5F1B - chains A and C of the 3 polymer chains in the assembly; structure by X-ray diffraction, 2.30 A resolution.

== Chain A ==
Protein: GP1
Source organism: Zaire ebolavirus
Reference sequence: P87666 (VGP_EBOZ5); residues 32-188 here = UniProt positions 32-188
Chain sequence (158 residues; numbered 31 to 188; the number before each row is that of its first residue):
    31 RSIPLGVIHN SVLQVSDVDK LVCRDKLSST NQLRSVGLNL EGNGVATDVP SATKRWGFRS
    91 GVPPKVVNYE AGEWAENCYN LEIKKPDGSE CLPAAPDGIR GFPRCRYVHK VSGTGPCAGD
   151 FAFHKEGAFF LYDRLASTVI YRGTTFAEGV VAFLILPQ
Cystine bridges: Cys108-Cys135, Cys121-Cys147
Construct notes: expression tag (31); engineered mutation Val42 (Thr in P87666)
UniProt features mapped onto this chain:
  - site (Involved in receptor recognition and/or post-binding events): Leu57, Leu63, Arg64, Phe88, Lys95, Ile170
  - glycosylation: Asn40 (N-linked (GlcNAc...) asparagine)
From the paper describing this entry:
  - conformationally variable residues (helix shift): Asn73

== Chain C ==
Protein: Niemann-Pick C1 protein
Source organism: Homo sapiens
Reference sequence: O15118 (NPC1_HUMAN); residues 2-248 here correspond to UniProt positions 374-620 (UniProt number = residue number + 372)
Chain sequence (256 residues; row label = number of the first residue in the row):
     1 MTTNPVDLWS APSSQARLEK EYFDQHFGPF FRTEQLIIRA PLTDKHIYQP YPSGADVPFG
    61 PPLDIQILHQ VLDLQIAIEN ITASYDNETV TLQDICLAPL SPYNTNCTIL SVLNYFQNSH
   121 SVLDHKKGDD FFVYADYHTH FLYCVRAPAS LNDTSLLHDP CLGTFGGPVF PWLVLGGYDD
   181 QNYNNATALV ITFPVNNYYN DTEKLQRAQA WEKEFINFVK NYKNPNLTIS FTAERSIEDE
   241 LNRESDSDLE HHHHHH
Unresolved in the structure: 1-17, 233-256
Cystine bridges: Cys96-Cys107, Cys144-Cys161
Construct notes: expression tag (1, 249-256)
UniProt features mapped onto this chain:
  - glycosylation (N-linked (GlcNAc...) asparagine): Asn80, Asn87, Asn106, Asn152, Asn185, Asn200, Asn226
From the paper describing this entry:
  - mutagenesis - Y51G/P52G: decreased binding to GP1 (chain A)
  - mutagenesis - Y51G/P52G/F131G/F132G/Y134G, F131A/F132A, F131G/F132G: abolished binding to GP1 (chain A)
  - mutagenesis - Y51A/P52A, Y51G, Y134G: abolished stability

== Chain A / chain C interface ==
Contacting residue pairs - 35 pairs, chain A then chain C:
  Val79(A) - Tyr51(C)
  Val79(A) - Tyr134(C)
  Pro80(A) - Tyr134(C)
  Pro80(A) - Leu156(C)  hydrophobic
  Thr83(A) - Asp129(C)  hydrogen bond
  Thr83(A) - Phe131(C)
  Thr83(A) - Tyr134(C)
  Trp86(A) - Phe131(C)  hydrophobic
  Gly87(A) - Phe131(C)
  Phe88(A) - Asp130(C)
  Phe88(A) - Phe131(C)  hydrophobic
  Leu111(A) - Phe132(C)  hydrophobic
  Glu112(A) - Phe132(C)
  Ile113(A) - Phe131(C)
  Ile113(A) - Phe132(C)  hydrophobic
  Lys114(A) - Gln49(C)
  Val141(A) - Tyr51(C)
  Val141(A) - Pro52(C)
  Val141(A) - Phe132(C)  hydrophobic
  Ser142(A) - Pro50(C)
  Ser142(A) - Tyr51(C)
  Ser142(A) - Pro52(C)  hydrogen bond (backbone-backbone)
  Ser142(A) - Ser53(C)
  Ser142(A) - Gly54(C)  hydrogen bond (backbone-backbone)
  Gly143(A) - Gln49(C)
  Gly143(A) - Gly54(C)
  Gly143(A) - Phe132(C)
  Thr144(A) - Tyr48(C)
  Thr144(A) - Gln49(C)
  Thr144(A) - Phe132(C)
  Thr144(A) - Val133(C)  hydrogen bond (backbone-backbone)
  Gly145(A) - Phe131(C)
  Pro146(A) - Asp129(C)
  Pro146(A) - Asp130(C)
  Ala152(A) - Phe131(C)  hydrophobic
Also at the interface, not in a pair above, chain A (20 interface residues in all): Gly118, Cys147, Ile170
Also at the interface, not in a pair above, chain C (15 interface residues in all): Asp56
The authors on this interface:
  - residue pairs: Val79(A)-Phe132(C) (hydrophobic contact), Val79(A)-Tyr134(C) (hydrophobic contact), Pro80(A)-Tyr134(C) (hydrophobic contact), Thr83(A)-Asp129(C) (hydrogen bond), Trp86(A)-Phe131(C) (hydrophobic contact), Gly87(A)-Phe131(C), Phe88(A)-Phe131(C) (hydrophobic contact), Leu111(A)-Phe132(C) (hydrophobic contact), Glu112(A)-Phe132(C), Ile113(A)-Phe131(C) (hydrophobic contact), Lys114(A)-Asp56(C), Gly118(A)-Gln49(C), Val141(A)-Tyr51(C) (hydrophobic contact), Ser142(A)-Pro52(C), Gly143(A)-Gln49(C), Thr144(A)-Gln49(C), Gly145(A)-Phe131(C), Pro146(A)-Asp130(C), Cys147(A)-Asp130(C), Ala152(A)-Phe131(C) (hydrophobic contact), Ile170(A)-Phe131(C) (hydrophobic contact), Tyr48(C)-Thr144(A), Ser53(C)-Ser142(A), Gly54(C)-Ser142(A), Asp130(C)-Phe88(A), Phe132(C)-Ile113(A) (hydrophobic contact), Val133(C)-Thr144(A)
  - hot spots on chain C (mutagenesis) - F131A, F131G, F132A, F132G, Y134A: abolished binding to GP1 (chain A)
  - hot spots on chain C (mutagenesis) - Y51A (Kd 166 uM), P52A (Kd 281 uM), P52G (Kd 213 uM): decreased binding to GP1 (chain A)

== In short ==
Chain A and chain C form an interface of 20 and 15 residues respectively; the contacts include 4 hydrogen
bonds. Polar pairs include Thr83(A)-Asp129(C), Ser142(A)-Pro52(C) and Ser142(A)-Gly54(C). The authors report
hydrophobic contacts between Val79(A) and Phe132(C), Val79(A) and Tyr134(C) and Pro80(A) and Tyr134(C) among
others; a hydrogen bond between Thr83(A) and Asp129(C); contacts between Gly87(A) and Phe131(C), Glu112(A) and
Phe132(C) and Lys114(A) and Asp56(C) among others. The paper reports that Y51G/P52G/F131G/F132G/Y134G,
F131A/F132A and F131G/F132G of chain C, among others, abolish binding to GP1 (chain A); conformational
variability at Asn73(A); 15 substitutions were tested in all.
Chain A is GP1 (Zaire ebolavirus) and chain C is Niemann-Pick C1 protein (Homo sapiens); the structure,
Structural basis of Ebola virus entry: viral glycoprotein bound to its endosomal receptor Niemann-Pick C1, was
determined by X-ray diffraction together with 5F18 from the same study.
